Entry 8JAY (electron microscopy, 4.20 A resolution (low resolution: residue-level contacts below are approximate; hydrogen-bond / salt-bridge calls are withheld)); this record covers chains I and L of the 16 polymer chains in the assembly.

# Chain I
Protein: Piwi domain-containing protein
Organism: Thermoflavifilum thermophilum
UniProt: A0A1I7NFD7 (A0A1I7NFD7_9BACT); residue numbers follow UniProt; this construct covers 1-507
Amino-acid sequence (507 residues; numbered 1 to 507; the number before each row is that of its first residue):
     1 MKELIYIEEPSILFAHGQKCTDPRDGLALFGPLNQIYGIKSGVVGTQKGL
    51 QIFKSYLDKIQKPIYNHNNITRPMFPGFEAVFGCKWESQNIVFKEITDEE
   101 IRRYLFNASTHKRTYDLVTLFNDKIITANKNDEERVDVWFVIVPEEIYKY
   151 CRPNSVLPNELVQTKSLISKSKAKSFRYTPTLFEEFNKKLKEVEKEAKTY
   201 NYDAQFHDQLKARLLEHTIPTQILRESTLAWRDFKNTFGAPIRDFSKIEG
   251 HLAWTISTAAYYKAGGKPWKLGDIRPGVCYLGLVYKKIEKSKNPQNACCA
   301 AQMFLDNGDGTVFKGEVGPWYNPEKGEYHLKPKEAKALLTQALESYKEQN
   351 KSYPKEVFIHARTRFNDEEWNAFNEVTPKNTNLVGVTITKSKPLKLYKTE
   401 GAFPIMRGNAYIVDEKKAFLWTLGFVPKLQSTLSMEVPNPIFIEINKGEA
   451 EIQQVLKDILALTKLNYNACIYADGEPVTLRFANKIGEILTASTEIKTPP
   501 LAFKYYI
Not modelled in the structure: 145-203
Reported in the primary citation:
  - mutagenesis - E133A/R135A/D137A: decreased catalytic activity
  - mutagenesis - Y37A/K40A: abolished catalytic activity

# Chain L
Molecule: 25-nt DNA strand
Sequence (25 nucleotides; numbered 1 to 25; the number before each row is that of its first residue):
     1 CAACTAATAGATTAGAGCCGTCAAT
Not modelled in the structure: 1-2, 24-25

# How chain I and chain L interact
Pairs across the interface (11):
  Arg72(I) - DC22(L)
  Lys247(I) - DC22(L)
  Ile248(I) - DT21(L)
  Lys286(I) - DG15(L)
  Lys287(I) - DG15(L)
  Tyr328(I) - DA14(L)
  Arg362(I) - DT13(L)
  Arg362(I) - DA14(L)
  Thr363(I) - DT13(L)
  Arg364(I) - DT13(L)
  Thr432(I) - DC22(L)
Interface residues without a listed pair, chain I (13 interface residues in all): Tyr285, Ser434, Met435
Interface residues without a listed pair, chain L (7 interface residues in all): DT12, DG20

# In short
The interface between chain I and chain L involves 13 residues on one side and 7 on the other. The paper
reports that E133A/R135A/D137A of chain I reduce catalytic activity; Y37A/K40A of chain I abolish catalytic
activity.
Chain I is Piwi domain-containing protein (Thermoflavifilum thermophilum) and chain L is a 25-nt DNA strand;
the structure, CrtSPARTA Octamer bound with guide-target, was determined by electron microscopy (same
publication as 8J84, 8J8H, 8J9G and 8J9P).
